PDB entry 7FJ1 | electron microscopy, 4.43 A resolution (low resolution: residue-level contacts below are approximate; hydrogen-bond / salt-bridge calls are withheld) | chains P and U of the 51 polymer chains in the assembly

[Chain P]
Molecule: Small capsomere-interacting protein
From: Suid alphaherpesvirus 1
UniProt: G3G8R4 (G3G8R4_9ALPH); residues 1-103 here = UniProt positions 1-103
Sequence (103 residues; numbered 1 to 103; the number before each row is that of its first residue):
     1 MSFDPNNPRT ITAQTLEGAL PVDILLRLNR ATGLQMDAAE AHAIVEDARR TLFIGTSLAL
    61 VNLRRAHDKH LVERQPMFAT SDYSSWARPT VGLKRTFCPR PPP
Disordered / not traced: 1, 33-40, 101-103

[Chain U]
Molecule: Major capsid protein
From: Suid alphaherpesvirus 1
UniProt: G3G8T2 (G3G8T2_9ALPH); numbering as in UniProt (aligned over 1-1330)
Sequence (1330 residues; each row starts with the number of its first residue):
     1 MERPAILPSG QILSNIEVHS HRALFDIFKR FRSDDNNLYG AEFDALLGTY CSTLSLVRFL
    61 ELGLSVACVC TKFPELSYVA EGTIQFEVQQ PMIARDGPHP ADQPVHNYMI KRLDRRSLNA
   121 AFSIAVEALG LISGENLDGT HISSAMRLRA IQQLARNVQA VLDSFERGTA DQMLRVLMEK
   181 APPLSLLAPF TLYEGRLADR VACAALVSEL KRRVRDDTFF LTKHERNKDA VLDRLSDLVN
   241 CTAPSVAVAR MTHADTQGRP VDGVLVTTAG VRQRLLHHVL TLADTHADVP VTYGEMVIAN
   301 TNLVTALVMG KAVSNMDDVA RYLLGGEPAP DDGKPVGSAR VRADLVVVGD RLVFLEALEK
   361 RVYQATQVPY PLVGNLDVTF VMPLGVFKPA ADRYARHAGS FAPTPGLPDP RTHPPRAVHF
   421 FNKDGVPCHV TFEHAMGTLC HPSFLDVDAT LAALRQEPAE VQCAFGAYVA DARPDALVGL
   481 MQRFLEEWPG MMPVRPRWAA PAAADQLLAP GNADLRLELH PAFDFFVAPE VDVPGPFAVP
   541 QVMGQVRAMP RIINGNIPLA LCPVDFRDAR GFELSVDRHR LAPATVAAVR GAFRDANYPM
   601 VFYIIEAVIH GSERTFCALA RLVAQCIQSY WRNTHNAAFV NNFYMVMYIN TYLGNGELPE
   661 DCAAVYKDLL EHVHALRRLI GEFTLPGDPL GNQPQEELNH ALADATLLPP LIWDCDPILY
   721 RDGLAERLPE LRVNGAHFQH ILWVEMAQVN FRNVGGGLVH NRPVRNENQP LHPHHDAEWS
   781 VLSKIYYYAV VPAFSRGNCC TMGVRYDRVY QLVQTMVVPE TDEEVGTDDP RHPLHPRNLV
   841 PNSLNVLFHN ACVAVDADAM LILQETVTNM AERTTPLLAS VAPDAGMATV ATRDMRTHDG
   901 SLHHGLLMMA YQPNDATLLE GAFFYPAPVN ALFACADHLG AMRDVGAEVR AAAQHVPCVP
   961 HFLGANYYAT VRQPVAQHAA QSRADENTLS YALMAGYFKM SPVAFTHQLR RQLHPGFALT
  1021 VVRQDRFATE NVLFAEKASE SYFMGQMQVA RTESGGGLHL QLTQPRANVD LGVGFTAAYA
  1081 AAALRAPVTD MGNLPQNLFA TRGAPPMLDA DADDYLRRTV NAGNRLAPVP VFGQMLPQVP
  1141 AGLARGQQSV CEFIATPVSV DLAYFRRACN PRGRAAGEVH GEEGLMFDHS HADPAHPHRA
  1201 TANPWASQRH SYADRLYNGQ YNMSGPAYSP CFKFFTPAEA VAKSRGLARL IADTGAAASP
  1261 TSNGEYQFKR PVGAGELVED PCALFQEAYP PLCASDSALL RTPLGAEEHF AQYLIRDESP
  1321 LKGCFQHASA
Disordered / not traced: 1-2, 327-336, 1324-1330

[Chain P / chain U interface]
Pairs across the interface - 51 pairs, chain P then chain U:
  Pro-21(P) / Met-816(U)
  Val-22(P) / Val-817(U)
  Leu-25(P) / Val-840(U)
  Leu-25(P) / Pro-841(U)
  Leu-25(P) / Asn-842(U)
  Leu-25(P) / Ser-843(U)
  Arg-49(P) / Asp-807(U)
  Arg-49(P) / Gln-811(U)
  Arg-50(P) / Val-749(U)
  Phe-53(P) / Tyr-810(U)
  Phe-53(P) / Gln-811(U)
  Ile-54(P) / Met-746(U)
  Ser-57(P) / Met-746(U)
  Leu-60(P) / Gln-814(U)
  Leu-60(P) / Met-816(U)
  Leu-60(P) / Gln-864(U)
  Leu-63(P) / Val-818(U)
  Leu-63(P) / Leu-861(U)
  Arg-64(P) / Leu-861(U)
  Arg-64(P) / Gln-864(U)
  His-67(P) / Pro-819(U)
  His-67(P) / Glu-820(U)
  His-67(P) / Thr-821(U)
  His-67(P) / Asp-858(U)
  His-67(P) / Leu-861(U)
  His-70(P) / Glu-820(U)
  His-70(P) / Asp-822(U)
  Leu-71(P) / Asp-858(U)
  Arg-74(P) / Glu-865(U)
  Met-77(P) / Arg-614(U)
  Met-77(P) / Cys-617(U)
  Met-77(P) / Ala-618(U)
  Phe-78(P) / Glu-613(U)
  Phe-78(P) / Arg-614(U)
  Phe-78(P) / Cys-617(U)
  Phe-78(P) / Arg-765(U)
  Ala-79(P) / Arg-765(U)
  Thr-80(P) / Arg-765(U)
  Thr-80(P) / Asn-766(U)
  Ser-81(P) / Asn-766(U)
  Lys-94(P) / Tyr-652(U)
  Arg-95(P) / Arg-621(U)
  Thr-96(P) / Arg-621(U)
  Thr-96(P) / Glu-657(U)
  Phe-97(P) / Arg-621(U)
  Pro-99(P) / Arg-621(U)
  Pro-99(P) / Glu-824(U)
  Arg-100(P) / Asp-822(U)
  Arg-100(P) / Glu-823(U)
  Arg-100(P) / Glu-824(U)
  Arg-100(P) / Asp-858(U)
Other interface residues (no listed pair), chain P (29 interface residues in all): Asn-29, Leu-52, Ala-66
Other interface residues (no listed pair), chain U (38 interface residues in all): Thr-651, Asn-655, Ala-747, Arg-752, Thr-815, Ile-862

[Summary]
29 residues of chain P face 38 of chain U across their interface.
Chain P is Small capsomere-interacting protein and chain U is Major capsid protein, both from Suid
alphaherpesvirus 1; the structure, Cryo-EM structure of pseudorabies virus C-capsid, was determined by
electron microscopy (same publication as 7FJ3).
